PDB entry 5VE9 | X-ray diffraction, 2.79 A resolution | chains A and C of the 3 polymer chains in the assembly

# Chain A
Molecule: Microtubule-actin cross-linking factor 1, isoforms 1/2/3/5
From: Homo sapiens
Notes: fragment: EF1-EF2 domains
Reference sequence: Q9UPN3 (MACF1_HUMAN); residue numbers follow UniProt; this construct covers 7024-7108
Chain sequence (91 residues; each row starts with the number of its first residue):
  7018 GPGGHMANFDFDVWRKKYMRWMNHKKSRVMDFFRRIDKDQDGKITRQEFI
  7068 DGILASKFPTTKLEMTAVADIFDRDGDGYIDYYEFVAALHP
Unresolved in the structure: 7018-7020
Construct notes: expression tag (7018-7023)
Metal / ion sites: Zn2+ near Asp7029 (its only coordinating residue here); Ca2+ site 1: Asp7054, Asp7056, Asp7058, Lys7060; Ca2+ site 2: Asp7090, Asp7092, Asp7094, Tyr7096, Glu7101
UniProt features mapped onto this chain:
  - binding site (Ca(2+)): Asp7054, Asp7056, Asp7058, Lys7060, Glu7065, Asp7090, Asp7092, Asp7094, Tyr7096, Glu7101
  - natural variant: Gly7093 (G7093E: In a breast cancer sample)

# Chain C
Molecule: Microtubule-actin cross-linking factor 1, isoforms 1/2/3/5
From: Homo sapiens
Notes: fragment: GAR domain
Reference sequence: Q9UPN3 (MACF1_HUMAN); residues 7118-7191 here = UniProt positions 7118-7191
Chain sequence (74 residues; row label = number of the first residue in the row):
  7118 DADKIEDEVTRQVAQCKCAKRFQVEQIGENKYRFGDSQQLRLVRILRSTV
  7168 MVRVGGGWMALDEFLVKNDPCRAR
Metal / ion sites: Zn2+: Cys7133, Cys7135, Asp7186, Cys7188
UniProt features mapped onto this chain:
  - natural variant: Cys7135 (C7135F: In LIS9), Asp7186 (D7186Y: In LIS9), Cys7188 (C7188F: In LIS9; C7188G: In LIS9)
What the authors report for this chain:
  - Zn2+ coordination: Cys7133, Cys7135, Asp7186, Cys7188
  - mutagenesis - K7134E, R7138E: unchanged localization
  - mutagenesis - R7161E, R7170E, R7170E/W7175E, W7175E: abolished localization to MTs
  - contacts within the chain: Arg7161-Trp7175, Arg7170-Trp7175

# Chain A / chain C interface
Pairs across the interface (8; chain A residue first):
  His7022(A) with Gly7173(C)
  Met7023(A) with Leu7163(C), hydrophobic; Met7168(C), hydrophobic; Trp7175(C), hydrogen bond (backbone-side chain)
  Asn7025(A) with Arg7161(C)
  Arg7063(A) with Arg7164(C)
  Asp7087(A) with Arg7164(C), salt bridge
  Gly7093(A) with Arg7164(C)
Interface residues without a listed pair, chain A (11 interface residues in all): Gly7021, Ala7024, Asp7090, Arg7091, Asp7092
Interface residues without a listed pair, chain C (7 interface residues in all): Gly7174

# Summary
11 residues of chain A and 7 residues of chain C are in contact, with 1 hydrogen bond and 1 salt bridge. Polar
pairs include Asp7087(A)-Arg7164(C) and Met7023(A)-Trp7175(C). From the paper: R7161E, R7170E and
R7170E/W7175E of chain C, among others, abolish localization to MTs; Zn2+ coordination by Cys7133(C),
Cys7135(C) and Asp7186(C) among others; 6 substitutions were tested in all.
Chain A is Microtubule-actin cross-linking factor 1, isoforms 1/2/3/5 and chain C is Microtubule-actin
cross-linking factor 1, isoforms 1/2/3/5, both from Homo sapiens; the structure, Structure of hACF7
EF1-EF2-GAR domains, was determined by X-ray diffraction.
